PDB entry 6RYR | electron microscopy, 3.10 A resolution | chains A and J of the 11 polymer chains in the assembly

== Chain A ==
Molecule: Histone H3.2
Source organism: Xenopus laevis
UniProtKB: P84233 (H32_XENLA); residues 0-135 here correspond to UniProt positions 1-136 (UniProt number = residue number + 1)
Amino-acid sequence (136 residues; numbered 0 to 135; the number before each row is that of its first residue; numbering starts at 0):
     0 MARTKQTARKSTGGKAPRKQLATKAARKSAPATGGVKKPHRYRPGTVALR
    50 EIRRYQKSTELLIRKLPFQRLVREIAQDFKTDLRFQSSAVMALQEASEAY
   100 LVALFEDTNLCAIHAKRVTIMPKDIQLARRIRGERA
Disordered / not traced: 0-37, 135
Differences from the reference sequence: conflict Ala102 (Gly103 in P84233)
Swiss-Prot annotation at these positions:
  - modified residue: Arg2 (Asymmetric dimethylarginine), Thr3 (Phosphothreonine), Lys4 (Allysine), Gln5 (5-glutamyl dopamine), Thr6 (Phosphothreonine), Arg8 (Citrulline), Lys9 (N6,N6,N6-trimethyllysine), Ser10 (ADP-ribosylserine), Thr11 (Phosphothreonine), Lys14 (N6-(2-hydroxyisobutyryl)lysine), Arg17 (Asymmetric dimethylarginine), Lys18 (N6-(2-hydroxyisobutyryl)lysine), Lys23 (N6-(2-hydroxyisobutyryl)lysine), Arg26 (Citrulline), Lys27 (N6,N6,N6-trimethyllysine), Ser28 (ADP-ribosylserine), Lys36 (N6,N6,N6-trimethyllysine), Lys37 (N6-methyllysine), Tyr41 (Phosphotyrosine), Lys56 (N6,N6,N6-trimethyllysine) and 8 more in UniProt
  - lipidation: Cys110 (S-palmitoyl cysteine)

== Chain J ==
Molecule: 149-nt DNA strand
Source organism: synthetic construct
Sequence (149 nucleotides; row label = number of the first residue in the row; numbers below 1 keep their minus sign (DG-76 is residue -76)):
   -76 GCCTATCGATGTATATATCTGACACGTGCCTGGAGACTAGGGAGTAATCC
   -26 CCTTGGCGGTTAAAACGCGGGGGACAGCGCGTACGTGCGTTTAAGCGGTG
    24 CTAGAGCTGTCTACGACCAATTGAGCGGCCTCGGCACCGGGATTCTGAT

== Chain A / chain J interface ==
Pairs across the interface - 27 pairs, chain A then chain J:
  His39(A) with DT-67(J), sugar contact
  Arg40(A) with DG8(J), base contact; DT9(J), hydrogen bond to the base; DG10(J), hydrogen bond to the sugar
  Tyr41(A) with DT9(J), sugar contact; DG10(J), hydrogen bond to the phosphate
  Arg42(A) with DG8(J), phosphate contact; DT9(J), phosphate contact
  Pro43(A) with DG8(J), phosphate contact; DT9(J), phosphate contact
  Gly44(A) with DG8(J), hydrogen bond to the phosphate; DT9(J), hydrogen bond to the phosphate
  Thr45(A) with DT9(J), hydrogen bond to the phosphate
  Val46(A) with DT9(J), hydrogen bond to the phosphate; DG10(J), phosphate contact
  Ala47(A) with DT9(J), hydrogen bond to the phosphate
  Arg53(A) with DT-65(J), salt bridge to the phosphate
  Lys56(A) with DA-64(J), salt bridge to the phosphate
  Arg63(A) with DA17(J), phosphate contact; DG18(J), phosphate contact
  Lys64(A) with DG18(J), hydrogen bond to the phosphate
  Leu65(A) with DA17(J), phosphate contact; DG18(J), hydrogen bond to the phosphate
  Pro66(A) with DA17(J), phosphate contact
  Arg69(A) with DA17(J), salt bridge to the phosphate
  Asp81(A) with DG27(J), phosphate contact
  Arg83(A) with DG27(J), sugar contact
Interface residues without a listed pair, chain A (20 interface residues in all): Arg49, Lys115
Interface residues without a listed pair, chain J (13 interface residues in all): DA-68, DG-66, DC-2, DA26

== In short ==
20 residues of chain A face 13 of chain J across their interface; the contacts include 10 hydrogen bonds and 3
salt bridges. Among the polar pairs are Arg40(A)-DT9(J), Arg40(A)-DG10(J) and Tyr41(A)-DG10(J).
Chain A is Histone H3.2 (Xenopus laevis) and chain J is a 149-nt DNA strand (synthetic construct); the
structure, Nucleosome-CHD4 complex structure (single CHD4 copy), was determined by electron microscopy,
deposited together with 6RYU.
